PDB entry 2I48 | X-ray diffraction, 1.60 A resolution | chain A

[Chain A]
Name: Bicarbonate transporter
Organism: Synechocystis sp
Notes: fragment: solute-binding domain
UniProt: Q55460 (Q55460_SYNY3); residues 27-452 here = UniProt positions 27-452
Amino-acid sequence (429 residues; row label = number of the first residue in the row):
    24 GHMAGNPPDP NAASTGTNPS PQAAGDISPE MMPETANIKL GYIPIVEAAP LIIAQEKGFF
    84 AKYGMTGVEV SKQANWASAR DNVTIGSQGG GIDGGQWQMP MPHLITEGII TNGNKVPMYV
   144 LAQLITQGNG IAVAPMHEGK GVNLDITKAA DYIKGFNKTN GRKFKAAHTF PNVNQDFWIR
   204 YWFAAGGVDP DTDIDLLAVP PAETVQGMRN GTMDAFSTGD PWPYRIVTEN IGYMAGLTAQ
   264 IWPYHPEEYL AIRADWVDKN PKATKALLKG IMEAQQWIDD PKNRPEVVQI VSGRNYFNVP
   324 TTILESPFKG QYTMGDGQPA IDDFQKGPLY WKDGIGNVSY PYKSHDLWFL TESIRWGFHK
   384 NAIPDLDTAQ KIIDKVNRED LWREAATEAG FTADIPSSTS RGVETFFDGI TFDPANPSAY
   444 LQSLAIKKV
Disordered / not traced: 24-53
Sequence notes: cloning artifact (24-26)
Ligand contacts: carbonate ion (CO3): I66, P67, I68, P224, W245

[Summary]
Bound to chain A: carbonate ion.
Chain A is Bicarbonate transporter (Synechocystis sp); the structure, Crystal structure of Bicarbonate
Transport Protein CmpA from Synechocystis sp. PCC 6803 in complex with carbonic ..., was determined by X-ray
diffraction together with 2I49, 2I4B and 2I4C from the same study.
